PDB entry 7U5Z | X-ray diffraction, 2.30 A resolution | chains A and B

Chain A:
Protein: Reverse transcriptase/ribonuclease H
Source organism: Human immunodeficiency virus type 1 BH10
Notes: EC 2.7.7.49, 2.7.7.7, 3.1.26.13, 3.1.13.2, 2.7.7.-, 3.1.-.-
UniProt: P03366 (POL_HV1B1); residues 1-555 here correspond to UniProt positions 600-1154 (UniProt number = residue number + 599)
Chain sequence (557 residues; numbered -1 to 555; the number before each row is that of its first residue; numbers below 1 keep their minus sign (Met-1 is residue -1)):
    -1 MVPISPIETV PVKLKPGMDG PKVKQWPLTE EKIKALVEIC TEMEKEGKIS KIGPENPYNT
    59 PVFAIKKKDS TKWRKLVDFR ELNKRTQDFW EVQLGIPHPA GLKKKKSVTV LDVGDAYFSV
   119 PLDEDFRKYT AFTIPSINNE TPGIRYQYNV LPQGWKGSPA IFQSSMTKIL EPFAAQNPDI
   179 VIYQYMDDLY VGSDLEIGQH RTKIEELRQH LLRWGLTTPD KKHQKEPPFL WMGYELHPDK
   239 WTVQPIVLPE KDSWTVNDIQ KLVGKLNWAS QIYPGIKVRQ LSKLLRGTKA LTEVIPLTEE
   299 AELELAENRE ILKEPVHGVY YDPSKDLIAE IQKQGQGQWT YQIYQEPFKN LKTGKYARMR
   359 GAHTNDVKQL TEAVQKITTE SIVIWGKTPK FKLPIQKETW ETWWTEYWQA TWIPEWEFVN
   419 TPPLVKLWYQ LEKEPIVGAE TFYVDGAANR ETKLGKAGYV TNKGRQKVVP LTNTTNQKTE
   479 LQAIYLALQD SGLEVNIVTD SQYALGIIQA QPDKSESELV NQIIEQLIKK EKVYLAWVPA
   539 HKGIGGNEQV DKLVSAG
Not modelled in the structure: 67, 221-222, 286-288, 290, 555
Differences from the reference sequence: expression tag (-1 to 0); engineered mutation Ala172 (Lys771 in P03366), Ala173 (Lys772 in P03366), Ser280 (Cys879 in P03366)
Ligand contacts: LE8 (2-chloro-4-({5-[(2,6-difluorophenyl)methyl]-1,3-oxazol-2-yl}amino)benzonitrile): Pro95, Leu100, Lys101, Lys102, Lys103, Val106, Val179, Tyr181, Tyr188, Pro225, Phe227, Trp229, Leu234, His235, Pro236, Tyr318

Chain B:
Protein: p51 RT
Source organism: Human immunodeficiency virus type 1 BH10
UniProt: P03366 (POL_HV1B1); residues 1-428 here correspond to UniProt positions 600-1027 (UniProt number = residue number + 599)
Chain sequence (428 residues; row label = number of the first residue in the row):
     1 PISPIETVPV KLKPGMDGPK VKQWPLTEEK IKALVEICTE MEKEGKISKI GPENPYNTPV
    61 FAIKKKDSTK WRKLVDFREL NKRTQDFWEV QLGIPHPAGL KKKKSVTVLD VGDAYFSVPL
   121 DEDFRKYTAF TIPSINNETP GIRYQYNVLP QGWKGSPAIF QSSMTKILEP FKKQNPDIVI
   181 YQYMDDLYVG SDLEIGQHRT KIEELRQHLL RWGLTTPDKK HQKEPPFLWM GYELHPDKWT
   241 VQPIVLPEKD SWTVNDIQKL VGKLNWASQI YPGIKVRQLS KLLRGTKALT EVIPLTEEAE
   301 LELAENREIL KEPVHGVYYD PSKDLIAEIQ KQGQGQWTYQ IYQEPFKNLK TGKYARMRGA
   361 HTNDVKQLTE AVQKITTESI VIWGKTPKFK LPIQKETWET WWTEYWQATW IPEWEFVNTP
   421 PLVKLWYQ
Not modelled in the structure: 1-4, 89-93, 214-227, 357-359
Differences from the reference sequence: engineered mutation Ser280 (Cys879 in P03366)

Chain A / chain B interface:
Pairs across the interface (110; chain A residue first):
  Val8(A) - Glu53(B)
  Pro9(A) - Glu53(B)
  Gln85(A) - Glu53(B)  hydrogen bond (side chain-backbone)
  Asp86(A) - Lys20(B)  salt bridge
  Asp86(A) - Pro55(B)
  Phe87(A) - Pro52(B)
  Phe87(A) - Glu53(B)
  Trp88(A) - Pro52(B)  hydrogen bond (backbone-backbone)
  Trp88(A) - Asn54(B)
  Trp88(A) - Pro55(B)
  Trp88(A) - Asn57(B)
  Trp88(A) - Thr131(B)
  Trp88(A) - Arg143(B)
  Val90(A) - Pro140(B)  hydrophobic
  Gly93(A) - Asn137(B)
  Pro95(A) - Asn136(B)
  Pro95(A) - Asn137(B)
  His96(A) - Asn136(B)  hydrogen bond (backbone-side chain)
  Gly99(A) - Asn136(B)
  Gly99(A) - Glu138(B)
  Leu100(A) - Asn136(B)
  Leu100(A) - Glu138(B)
  Lys101(A) - Glu138(B)  salt bridge
  Ala158(A) - Pro52(B)  hydrophobic
  Ser162(A) - Pro52(B)
  Thr165(A) - Pro140(B)
  Tyr181(A) - Glu138(B)
  Gln373(A) - Thr400(B)
  Gln373(A) - Trp401(B)  hydrogen bond
  Thr376(A) - Thr400(B)
  Thr376(A) - Trp401(B)
  Thr377(A) - Pro25(B)
  Thr377(A) - Thr400(B)
  Ile380(A) - Pro25(B)  hydrophobic
  Ile380(A) - Leu26(B)
  Ile380(A) - Thr27(B)
  Val381(A) - Pro25(B)  hydrophobic
  Val381(A) - Ile135(B)
  Val381(A) - Asn136(B)  hydrogen bond (backbone-backbone)
  Ile382(A) - Ile135(B)
  Ile382(A) - Asn136(B)
  Trp383(A) - Ile135(B)
  Gly384(A) - Thr27(B)
  Gly384(A) - Glu28(B)  hydrogen bond (backbone-backbone)
  Gly384(A) - Ile135(B)
  Trp402(A) - Lys331(B)  hydrogen bond (backbone-side chain)
  Trp402(A) - His361(B)
  Trp402(A) - Thr362(B)
  Trp402(A) - Asp364(B)
  Tyr405(A) - Lys331(B)  hydrogen bond (backbone-side chain)
  Trp406(A) - Lys331(B)
  Trp406(A) - Pro392(B)  hydrophobic
  Trp406(A) - Val417(B)
  Trp406(A) - Asn418(B)
  Trp406(A) - Thr419(B)
  Trp406(A) - Pro420(B)
  Trp406(A) - Pro421(B)
  Gln407(A) - Lys331(B)  hydrogen bond (backbone-side chain)
  Gln407(A) - Asp364(B)
  Gln407(A) - Pro392(B)
  Gln407(A) - Ile393(B)
  Gln407(A) - Gln394(B)  hydrogen bond
  Gln407(A) - Val417(B)  hydrogen bond (side chain-backbone)
  Ala408(A) - Trp337(B)  hydrophobic
  Ala408(A) - Asp364(B)
  Ala408(A) - Pro392(B)  hydrogen bond (backbone-backbone)
  Ala408(A) - Ile393(B)
  Thr409(A) - Asp364(B)  hydrogen bond (backbone-side chain)
  Trp410(A) - Thr362(B)
  Trp410(A) - Asn363(B)
  Trp410(A) - Val365(B)  hydrophobic
  Trp410(A) - Trp401(B)
  Trp410(A) - Tyr405(B)
  Pro412(A) - Trp401(B)
  Pro433(A) - Asn255(B)
  Pro433(A) - Leu289(B)  hydrophobic
  Val435(A) - Thr290(B)
  Thr439(A) - Lys287(B)
  Thr439(A) - Ala288(B)
  Thr439(A) - Leu289(B)  hydrogen bond (side chain-backbone)
  Tyr441(A) - Val254(B)
  Tyr441(A) - Gln258(B)
  Tyr441(A) - Thr286(B)
  Tyr441(A) - Lys287(B)  hydrogen bond (side chain-backbone)
  Val458(A) - Thr286(B)
  Thr459(A) - Thr286(B)
  Asn460(A) - Thr286(B)
  Asn460(A) - Lys287(B)
  Asn460(A) - Ala288(B)
  Asn494(A) - Leu289(B)
  Val496(A) - Gln258(B)
  Val496(A) - Leu289(B)  hydrophobic
  Gly504(A) - Pro420(B)
  Tyr532(A) - Asn255(B)  hydrogen bond
  Tyr532(A) - Leu289(B)  hydrophobic
  Trp535(A) - Leu422(B)  hydrophobic
  Val536(A) - Gln258(B)
  Pro537(A) - Gly262(B)
  Pro537(A) - Asn265(B)
  Lys540(A) - Asn265(B)
  Lys540(A) - Ser280(B)  hydrogen bond (backbone-side chain)
  Gly541(A) - Ser280(B)
  Gly541(A) - Leu283(B)
  Ile542(A) - Gln258(B)
  Ile542(A) - Val261(B)  hydrophobic
  Ile542(A) - Leu283(B)  hydrophobic
  Gly543(A) - Leu283(B)  hydrogen bond (backbone-backbone)
  Gly543(A) - Gly285(B)
  Gly544(A) - Gly285(B)  hydrogen bond (backbone-backbone)
  Gly544(A) - Thr286(B)
Interface residues without a listed pair, chain A (63 interface residues in all): Ile94, Ile159, Ile180, Thr369, Thr386, Ile434, Gln500, Gln507, Ala508, Ala534, Gln547
Interface residues without a listed pair, chain B (59 interface residues in all): Tyr56, Gly141, Val276, Arg284, Leu368, Glu396, Thr397, Lys424, Trp426

In short:
63 residues of chain A face 59 of chain B across their interface; the contacts include 19 hydrogen bonds and 2
salt bridges. Polar contacts include Asp86(A)-Lys20(B), Lys101(A)-Glu138(B) and Gln85(A)-Glu53(B). Ligands of
chain A: compound LE8.
Here chain A is Reverse transcriptase/ribonuclease H and chain B is p51 RT, both from Human immunodeficiency
virus type 1 BH10. Entry 7U5Z (Crystal Structure of HIV-1 Reverse Transcriptase in Complex with JLJ353) was
determined by X-ray diffraction.
